Entry 3E3A (X-ray diffraction, 2.35 A resolution); this record covers chains A and B.

[Chain A (and B)]
Name: Possible peroxidase bpoc
Source organism: Mycobacterium tuberculosis
Notes: EC 1.11.1.-; chain B of this document is another copy of the same molecule, construct and numbering; everything in this record applies to it too
Reference sequence: O06420 (O06420_MYCTU); residue numbers follow UniProt; this construct covers 2-262
Amino-acid sequence (293 residues; each row starts with the number of its first residue; numbers below 1 keep their minus sign (Met-30 is residue -30)):
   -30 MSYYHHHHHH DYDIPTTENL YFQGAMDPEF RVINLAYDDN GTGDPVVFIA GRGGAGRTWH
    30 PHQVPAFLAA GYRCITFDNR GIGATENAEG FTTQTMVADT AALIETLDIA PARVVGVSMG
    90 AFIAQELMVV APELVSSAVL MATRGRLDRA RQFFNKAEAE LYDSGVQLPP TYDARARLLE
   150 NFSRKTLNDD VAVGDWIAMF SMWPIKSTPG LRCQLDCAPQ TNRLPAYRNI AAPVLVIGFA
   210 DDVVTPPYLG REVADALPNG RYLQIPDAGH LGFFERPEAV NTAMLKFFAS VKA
Not modelled in the structure: -30 to -12 (chain B: -30 to -14, 262)
Sequence notes: expression tag (-30 to -6, -4 to 1)
From the paper describing this entry:
  - binding site for (4S)-2-methyl-2,4-pentanediol: Arg146, Trp172

[Interface between chain A and chain B]
Residue-residue contacts - 68 pairs, chain A then chain B:
  Asp117(A) with Asp159(B)
  Arg118(A) with Asp159(B), hydrogen bond (backbone-side chain); Val162(B); Gly163(B)
  Ala119(A) with Leu156(B); Val162(B)
  Arg120(A) with Leu156(B), hydrogen bond (side chain-backbone); Asn157(B), hydrogen bond
  Phe122(A) with Thr140(B); Ala143(B), hydrophobic; Arg144(B); Leu147(B), hydrophobic; Ile166(B), hydrophobic
  Phe123(A) with Arg144(B); Leu148(B), hydrophobic
  Lys125(A) with Thr140(B)
  Ala126(A) with Thr140(B); Tyr141(B), hydrophobic; Arg144(B)
  Glu129(A) with Pro138(B); Pro139(B); Thr140(B), hydrogen bond; Tyr141(B)
  Leu130(A) with Pro138(B)
  Ser133(A) with Pro138(B)
  Leu137(A) with Leu137(B), hydrophobic; Tyr141(B)
  Pro138(A) with Glu129(B); Ser133(B); Val135(B)
  Pro139(A) with Glu129(B)
  Thr140(A) with Phe122(B); Lys125(B), hydrogen bond; Ala126(B); Glu129(B), hydrogen bond
  Tyr141(A) with Ala126(B); Glu129(B), hydrogen bond (backbone-side chain); Leu130(B), hydrophobic; Leu137(B); Ala145(B)
  Ala143(A) with Phe122(B), hydrophobic
  Arg144(A) with Phe122(B); Phe123(B); Ala126(B); Glu149(B), salt bridge
  Leu148(A) with Phe123(B), hydrophobic; Glu149(B); Val212(B), hydrophobic
  Glu149(A) with Arg144(B), salt bridge; Leu148(B)
  Arg153(A) with Arg153(B); Ala209(B); Asp210(B), salt bridge
  Leu156(A) with Ala119(B); Arg120(B), hydrogen bond (backbone-side chain)
  Asn157(A) with Arg120(B), hydrogen bond; Pro215(B); Tyr217(B)
  Asp159(A) with Asp117(B); Arg118(B), hydrogen bond (side chain-backbone)
  Val162(A) with Arg118(B)
  Gly163(A) with Arg118(B)
  Ile166(A) with Phe122(B), hydrophobic
  Ala209(A) with Arg153(B)
  Val212(A) with Leu148(B), hydrophobic; Arg153(B)
  Pro215(A) with Asn157(B)
  Tyr217(A) with Asn157(B)
Interface residues without a listed pair, chain A (37 interface residues in all): Glu127, Val135, Gln136, Ala145, Leu147, Asp210
Interface residues without a listed pair, chain B (37 interface residues in all): Glu127, Gln136

[In short]
Chain A and chain B each contribute 37 residues to their interface, with 10 hydrogen bonds and 3 salt bridges.
Polar pairs include Arg144(A)-Glu149(B), Arg153(A)-Asp210(B) and Arg118(A)-Asp159(B). From the paper: a
binding site for (4S)-2-methyl-2,4-pentanediol at Arg146(A) and Trp172(A).
Both chains are Possible peroxidase bpoc (Mycobacterium tuberculosis). Entry 3E3A (The Structure of Rv0554
from Mycobacterium tuberculosis) was determined by X-ray diffraction together with 3HYS and 3HSS from the same
study.
